PDB entry 8CK1 | electron microscopy, 3.90 A resolution | chains E and F of the 6 polymer chains in the assembly

[Chain E (and F)]
Molecule: Connector Protein
Source organism: Bacteriophage sp
Notes: chain F of this document is another copy of the same molecule, construct and numbering; everything in this record applies to it too
Sequence (222 residues; row label = number of the first residue in the row):
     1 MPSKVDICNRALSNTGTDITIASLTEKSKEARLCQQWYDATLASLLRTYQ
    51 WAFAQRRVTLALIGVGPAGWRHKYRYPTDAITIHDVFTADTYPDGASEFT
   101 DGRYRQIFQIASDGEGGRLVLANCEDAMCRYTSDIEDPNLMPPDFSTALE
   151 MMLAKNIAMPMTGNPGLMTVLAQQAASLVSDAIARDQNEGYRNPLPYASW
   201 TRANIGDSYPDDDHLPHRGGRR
Disordered / not traced: 1, 208-222
Disulfides: Cys8-Cys34
From the paper describing this entry:
  - conformationally variable residues (loop rearrangement): Asn14 to Lys29

[Interface between chain E and chain F]
Contacting residue pairs (64):
  Asn9(E) - Gln36(F)
  Arg10(E) - Trp37(F)
  Arg10(E) - Ala40(F)
  Ser13(E) - Trp37(F)  hydrogen bond
  Ser13(E) - Pro160(F)
  Asn14(E) - Met159(F)
  Gly16(E) - Met159(F)
  Gly16(E) - Pro160(F)
  Ala52(E) - Ile110(F)
  Ala52(E) - Ala111(F)
  Phe53(E) - Ser112(F)  hydrogen bond (backbone-side chain)
  Phe53(E) - Arg118(F)
  Gln55(E) - Ser112(F)  hydrogen bond (backbone-side chain)
  Arg56(E) - Ser112(F)  hydrogen bond
  Arg56(E) - Asp113(F)  hydrogen bond (side chain-backbone)
  Arg56(E) - Gly114(F)
  Arg57(E) - Pro67(F)
  Arg57(E) - Gln109(F)  hydrogen bond
  Phe87(E) - Ala68(F)  hydrophobic
  Tyr92(E) - Ala68(F)
  Pro93(E) - Gly69(F)
  Asp94(E) - Pro67(F)
  Asp94(E) - Gly69(F)
  Asp94(E) - Trp70(F)  hydrogen bond (side chain-backbone)
  Asp94(E) - Arg71(F)
  Gly95(E) - Gly69(F)  hydrogen bond (backbone-backbone)
  Gly95(E) - Asn123(F)
  Ala96(E) - Gly69(F)  hydrogen bond (backbone-backbone)
  Ser97(E) - Gly69(F)
  Ser97(E) - Trp70(F)
  Ser97(E) - Ile107(F)
  Ser97(E) - Asn123(F)
  Glu98(E) - Ile107(F)
  Glu98(E) - Asn123(F)  hydrogen bond
  Leu140(E) - Gly116(F)
  Leu140(E) - Gly117(F)
  Leu140(E) - Arg118(F)
  Met141(E) - Arg118(F)  hydrogen bond (backbone-side chain)
  Pro142(E) - Arg47(F)
  Pro142(E) - Arg118(F)
  Pro143(E) - Ala43(F)
  Pro143(E) - Ser44(F)
  Pro143(E) - Arg47(F)
  Pro143(E) - Ile81(F)
  Asp144(E) - Arg47(F)  salt bridge
  Thr147(E) - Ser44(F)
  Glu150(E) - Trp37(F)
  Arg185(E) - Arg47(F)  hydrogen bond (side chain-backbone)
  Arg185(E) - Thr48(F)  hydrogen bond (side chain-backbone)
  Arg185(E) - Tyr49(F)
  Arg185(E) - Gln50(F)
  Glu189(E) - Arg47(F)  salt bridge
  Glu189(E) - Tyr76(F)  hydrogen bond
  Glu189(E) - Ile81(F)
  Glu189(E) - Thr82(F)
  Glu189(E) - Ile83(F)
  Glu189(E) - Ile110(F)
  Gly190(E) - Phe108(F)
  Tyr191(E) - Arg105(F)  hydrogen bond (side chain-backbone)
  Tyr191(E) - Gln106(F)
  Tyr191(E) - Ile107(F)
  Tyr191(E) - Phe108(F)  hydrogen bond (backbone-backbone)
  Arg192(E) - Ile107(F)
  Asn193(E) - Ile107(F)
Also at the interface, not in a pair above, chain E (39 interface residues in all): Asp6, Thr15, Asp18, Ala54, Met128, Asn139, Asp181, Asp186
Also at the interface, not in a pair above, chain F (35 interface residues in all): Leu121

[Overview]
39 residues of chain E face 35 of chain F across their interface, with 16 hydrogen bonds and 2 salt bridges.
Polar pairs include Asp144(E)-Arg47(F), Glu189(E)-Arg47(F) and Ser13(E)-Trp37(F). The paper reports
conformational variability at Asn14(E).
Both chains are Connector Protein (Bacteriophage sp). Entry 8CK1 (Carin 1 bacteriophage tail, connector and
tail fibers assembly) was determined by electron microscopy (same publication as 8CJZ and 8CK0).
